PDB entry 7F7G | X-ray diffraction, 2.45 A resolution | chains A and C

== Chain A ==
Protein: DLG4 GK domain
Source organism: Rattus norvegicus
Reference sequence: P31016 (DLG4_RAT); numbering as in UniProt (aligned over 531-713)
Chain sequence (189 residues; each row starts with the number of its first residue):
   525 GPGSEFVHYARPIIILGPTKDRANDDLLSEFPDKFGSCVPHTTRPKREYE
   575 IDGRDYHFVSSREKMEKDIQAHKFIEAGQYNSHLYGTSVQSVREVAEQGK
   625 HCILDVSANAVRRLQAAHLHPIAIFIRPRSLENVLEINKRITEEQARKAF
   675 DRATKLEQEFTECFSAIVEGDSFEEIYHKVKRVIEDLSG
Unresolved in the structure: 525-527
Sequence notes: expression tag (525-530)
Curated features (UniProtKB/Swiss-Prot):
  - modified residue: Tyr580 (Phosphotyrosine), Ser606 (Phosphoserine), Ser654 (Phosphoserine)

== Chain C ==
Protein: Unk-arg-ile-arg-arg-asp-glu-tyr-leu-lys-ala-ile-gln-unk
Chain sequence (14 residues; row label = number of the first residue in the row; numbers below 1 keep their minus sign (ACE-6 is residue -6)):
    -6 XRIRRDEYLXAIQX
Modified residues: ACE (acetyl group) at position -6; LYZ (5-hydroxylysine) at position 3; NH2 (amino group) at position 7

== How chain A and chain C interact ==
Pairs across the interface (28):
  Asp545(A) with Arg-5(C), salt bridge
  Asn548(A) with Arg-5(C)
  Ser561(A) with Arg-2(C)
  Cys562(A) with Arg-2(C)
  Val563(A) with Arg-2(C)
  Pro564(A) with Arg-2(C); Tyr1(C), hydrophobic
  Arg568(A) with Glu0(C), salt bridge
  Arg571(A) with Glu0(C), salt bridge
  Arg578(A) with Arg-2(C), hydrogen bond (backbone-side chain)
  Asp579(A) with Arg-3(C), salt bridge; Arg-2(C), hydrogen bond (backbone-side chain)
  Tyr580(A) with Arg-3(C); Arg-2(C); Tyr1(C), hydrogen bond (side chain-backbone)
  Glu600(A) with Ile5(C)
  Gln603(A) with Ala4(C)
  Tyr604(A) with Glu0(C); LYZ_3(C); Ala4(C), hydrophobic
  Tyr609(A) with Glu0(C), hydrogen bond; Tyr1(C), hydrophobic; Ala4(C), hydrophobic
  Gly610(A) with Tyr1(C)
  Thr611(A) with Tyr1(C), hydrogen bond
  Asp629(A) with Arg-5(C), salt bridge; Tyr1(C), hydrogen bond (backbone-side chain); Leu2(C)
Also at the interface, not in a pair above, chain A (25 interface residues in all): Asp549, Leu552, Ala601, Gly602, Ile627, Val630, Ser631
Also at the interface, not in a pair above, chain C (11 interface residues in all): Ile-4, Asp-1
From the paper, about this interface:
  - residue pairs: Arg568(A)-Glu0(C) (salt bridge), Arg571(A)-Glu0(C) (salt bridge)

== Summary ==
25 residues of chain A face 11 of chain C across their interface; the contacts include 6 hydrogen bonds and 5
salt bridges. Polar contacts include Asp545(A)-Arg-5(C), Arg568(A)-Glu0(C) and Arg571(A)-Glu0(C). The paper
describes salt bridges between Arg568(A) and Glu0(C) and Arg571(A) and Glu0(C).
Here chain A is DLG4 GK domain (Rattus norvegicus) and chain C is
Unk-arg-ile-arg-arg-asp-glu-tyr-leu-lys-ala-ile-gln-unk. Entry 7F7G (a linear Peptide Inhibitors in complex
with GK domain) was determined by X-ray diffraction (same publication as 7F7I).
